Entry 6X04 (X-ray diffraction, 2.68 A resolution); this record covers chains A and J of the 12 polymer chains in the assembly.

Chain A:
Molecule: Nucleoporin NUP133
Source organism: Saccharomyces cerevisiae (strain ATCC 204508 / S288c)
UniProt: P36161 (NU133_YEAST); residue numbers follow UniProt; this construct covers 55-481
Amino-acid sequence (428 residues; numbered 54 to 481; the number before each row is that of its first residue):
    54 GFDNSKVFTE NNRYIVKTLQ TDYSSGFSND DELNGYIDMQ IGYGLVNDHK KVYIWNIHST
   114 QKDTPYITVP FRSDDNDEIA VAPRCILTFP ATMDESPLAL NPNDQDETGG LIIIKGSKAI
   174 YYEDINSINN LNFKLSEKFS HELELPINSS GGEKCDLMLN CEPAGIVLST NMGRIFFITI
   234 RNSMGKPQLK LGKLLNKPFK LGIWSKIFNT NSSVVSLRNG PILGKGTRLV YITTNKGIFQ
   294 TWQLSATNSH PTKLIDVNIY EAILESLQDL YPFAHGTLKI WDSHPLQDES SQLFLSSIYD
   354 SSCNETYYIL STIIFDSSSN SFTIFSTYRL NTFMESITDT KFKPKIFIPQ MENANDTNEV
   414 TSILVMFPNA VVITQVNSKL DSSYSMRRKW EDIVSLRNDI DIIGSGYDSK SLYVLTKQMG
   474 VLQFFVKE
Not modelled in the structure: 54-60, 80-83, 112-117, 125-135, 144-159, 186-189, 251-263
Construct notes: expression tag (54)
Reported in the primary citation:
  - conformationally variable residues (order/disorder transition): L72 to L86, P143 to E160, E176 to E190, M404 to E412

Chain J:
Molecule: Vhh-SAN5
Source organism: Vicugna pacos
Notes: antibody fragment or engineered binder
Amino-acid sequence (118 residues; row label = number of the first residue in the row):
     1 QVQLVESGGG LVQAGGSLRL SCAASGSIGS LDAMAWYRRA PGKQRERVAS ISRYGTYYVD
    61 SVKGRFTISR DNAKNTVYLQ MNSLKPEDTG VYYCKGVMEV GGVIDEYWGQ GTQVTVSS
Not modelled in the structure: 1, 118

Chain A / chain J interface:
Residue-residue contacts - 8 pairs, chain A then chain J:
  S355(A) - Y54(J)
  S355(A) - Y57(J)
  C356(A) - T56(J)
  N357(A) - Y57(J)
  N357(A) - Y58(J)  hydrogen bond (side chain-backbone)
  N357(A) - D60(J)  hydrogen bond
  N357(A) - K63(J)  hydrogen bond (backbone-side chain)
  S389(A) - D60(J)
Also at the interface, not in a pair above, chain A (5 interface residues in all): E358
Also at the interface, not in a pair above, chain J (7 interface residues in all): V59

In short:
5 residues of chain A face 7 of chain J across their interface; the contacts include 3 hydrogen bonds. Among
the polar pairs are N357(A)-Y58(J), N357(A)-D60(J) and N357(A)-K63(J). The paper reports conformational
variability at L72(A), P143(A) and E176(A) among others.
Chain A is Nucleoporin NUP133 (Saccharomyces cerevisiae (strain ATCC 204508 / S288c)) and chain J is Vhh-SAN5
(Vicugna pacos); the structure, Nup133 (aa55-481) from S. cerevisiae bound by VHH-SAN5, was determined by
X-ray diffraction, deposited together with 6X02, 6X03 and 6X05.
